PDB entry 5YF9 | X-ray diffraction, 1.89 A resolution | chain X

# Chain X
Name: Casein kinase II subunit alpha'
Organism: Homo sapiens
Notes: EC 2.7.11.1
UniProtKB: P19784 (CSK22_HUMAN); numbering as in UniProt (aligned over 1-334)
Sequence (339 residues; numbered -4 to 334; the number before each row is that of its first residue; numbers below 1 keep their minus sign (Gly-4 is residue -4)):
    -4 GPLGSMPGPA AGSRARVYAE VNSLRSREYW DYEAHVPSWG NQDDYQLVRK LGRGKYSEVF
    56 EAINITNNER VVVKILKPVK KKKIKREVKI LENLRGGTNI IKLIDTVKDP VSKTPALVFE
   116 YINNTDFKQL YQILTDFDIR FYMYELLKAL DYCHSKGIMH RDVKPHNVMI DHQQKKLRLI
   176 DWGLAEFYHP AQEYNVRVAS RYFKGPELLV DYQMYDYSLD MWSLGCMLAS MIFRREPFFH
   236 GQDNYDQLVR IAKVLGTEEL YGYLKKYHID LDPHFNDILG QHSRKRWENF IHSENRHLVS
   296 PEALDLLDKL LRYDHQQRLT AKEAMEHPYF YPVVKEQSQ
Disordered / not traced: -4 to 5, 48-52, 330-334
Sequence notes: expression tag (-4 to 0)
Small-molecule neighbours: nicotinic acid (NIO): Leu46, Val54, Val67, Lys69, Ile96, Phe114, Met164, Ile175, Asp176, Trp177

# In short
Chain X binds nicotinic acid.
Chain X is Casein kinase II subunit alpha' (Homo sapiens); the structure, Crystal structure of CK2a2 form-2,
was determined by X-ray diffraction (same publication as 5Y9M).
